6LWM - chains A and C of the 3 polymer chains in the assembly; structure by X-ray diffraction, 2.67 A resolution.

[Chain A]
Molecule: Endonuclease 8-like 1
From: Homo sapiens
Notes: EC 3.2.2.-, 4.2.99.18
Reference sequence: Q96FI4 (NEIL1_HUMAN); residues 1-295 here = UniProt positions 1-295
Chain sequence (295 residues; each row starts with the number of its first residue):
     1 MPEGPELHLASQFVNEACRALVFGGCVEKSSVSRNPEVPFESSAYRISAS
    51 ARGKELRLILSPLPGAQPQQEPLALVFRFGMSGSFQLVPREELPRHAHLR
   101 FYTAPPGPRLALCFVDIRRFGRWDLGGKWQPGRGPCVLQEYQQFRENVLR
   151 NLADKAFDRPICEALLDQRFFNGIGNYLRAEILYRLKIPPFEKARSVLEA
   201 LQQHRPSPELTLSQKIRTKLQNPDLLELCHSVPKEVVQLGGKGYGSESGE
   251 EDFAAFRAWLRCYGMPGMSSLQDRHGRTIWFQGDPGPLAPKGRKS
Unresolved in the structure: 1, 203-221, 245-249, 291-295
Reported in the primary citation:
  - catalytic residues: Pro2 (citing earlier work)
  - mutagenesis - P2G: decreased catalytic activity (citing earlier work)

[Chain C]
Molecule: 13-nt DNA strand
Sequence (13 nucleotides; numbered 1 to 13; the number before each row is that of its first residue):
     1 TAGACCTGGACGG

[Interface between chain A and chain C]
Pairs across the interface (14):
  Arg34(A) - DC5(C)  hydrogen bond to the phosphate
  Arg34(A) - DC6(C)  salt bridge to the phosphate
  Arg95(A) - DG8(C)  salt bridge to the phosphate
  His96(A) - DT7(C)  hydrogen bond to the phosphate
  His96(A) - DG8(C)  salt bridge to the phosphate
  Ile117(A) - DT7(C)  sugar contact
  Ile117(A) - DG8(C)  sugar contact
  Arg118(A) - DC6(C)  hydrogen bond to the base
  Arg118(A) - DT7(C)  base contact
  Arg119(A) - DC6(C)  hydrogen bond to the phosphate
  Arg119(A) - DT7(C)  salt bridge to the phosphate
  Phe120(A) - DC5(C)  base contact
  Phe120(A) - DC6(C)  base contact
  Arg274(A) - DT1(C)  phosphate contact
Also at the interface, not in a pair above, chain A (9 interface residues in all): His275

[Overview]
9 residues of chain A face 5 of chain C across their interface, with 4 hydrogen bonds and 4 salt bridges.
Polar pairs include Arg118(A)-DC6(C), Arg34(A)-DC5(C) and His96(A)-DT7(C). The paper reports the catalytic
residue Pro2(A); P2G of chain A reduces catalytic activity.
Chain A is Endonuclease 8-like 1 (Homo sapiens) and chain C is a 13-nt DNA strand; the structure, Crystal
structure of human NEIL1(K242) bound to duplex DNA containing 2'-fluoro-2'-deoxy-5,6-dihydrouridine, was
determined by X-ray diffraction (same publication as 6LWA, 6LWB, 6LWC, 6LWD, 6LWF, 6LWG and 10 further
entries).
